Entry 9BXQ (electron microscopy, 3.10 A resolution); this record covers chains C and D of the 6 polymer chains in the assembly.

# Chain C (and D)
Name: Microtubule-associated protein tau
Organism: Homo sapiens
Notes: chain D of this document is another copy of the same molecule, construct and numbering; everything in this record applies to it too
UniProtKB: P10636 (TAU_HUMAN), isoform P10636-7; residues 304-380 here correspond to UniProt positions 275-351 (UniProt number = residue number - 29)
Amino-acid sequence (77 residues; row label = number of the first residue in the row):
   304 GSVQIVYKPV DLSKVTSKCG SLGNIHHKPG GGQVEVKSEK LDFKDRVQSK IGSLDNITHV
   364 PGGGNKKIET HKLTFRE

# Interface between chain C and chain D
Pairs across the interface (9; chain C residue first):
  K331(C) - Q336(D)  hydrogen bond (backbone-side chain)
  G333(C) - G334(D)
  G333(C) - G335(D)
  G333(C) - Q336(D)
  G334(C) - G333(D)
  G334(C) - G334(D)  hydrogen bond (backbone-backbone)
  Q336(C) - K331(D)
  Q336(C) - P332(D)
  E338(C) - K331(D)  salt bridge
Interface residues without a listed pair, chain C (7 interface residues in all): P332, G335
Interface residues without a listed pair, chain D (7 interface residues in all): E338

# Overview
Chain C and chain D each contribute 7 residues to their interface; the contacts include 2 hydrogen bonds and 1
salt bridge. Polar contacts include E338(C)-K331(D), K331(C)-Q336(D) and G334(C)-G334(D).
Chain C and chain D are both Microtubule-associated protein tau (Homo sapiens); the structure, Paired Helical
Filaments purified from Down Syndrome individual brain tissue applied to graphene oxide antibody affinity ...,
was determined by electron microscopy together with 9BXI, 9BXO and 9BXR from the same study.
